9FAU - chains A and F of the 10 polymer chains in the assembly; structure by electron microscopy, 3.10 A resolution.

# Chain A
Name: Gamma-aminobutyric acid receptor subunit beta-3
Organism: Homo sapiens
Reference sequence: P28472 (GBRB3_HUMAN); residues 9-447 here correspond to UniProt positions 34-472 (UniProt number = residue number + 25)
Amino-acid sequence (439 residues; row label = number of the first residue in the row):
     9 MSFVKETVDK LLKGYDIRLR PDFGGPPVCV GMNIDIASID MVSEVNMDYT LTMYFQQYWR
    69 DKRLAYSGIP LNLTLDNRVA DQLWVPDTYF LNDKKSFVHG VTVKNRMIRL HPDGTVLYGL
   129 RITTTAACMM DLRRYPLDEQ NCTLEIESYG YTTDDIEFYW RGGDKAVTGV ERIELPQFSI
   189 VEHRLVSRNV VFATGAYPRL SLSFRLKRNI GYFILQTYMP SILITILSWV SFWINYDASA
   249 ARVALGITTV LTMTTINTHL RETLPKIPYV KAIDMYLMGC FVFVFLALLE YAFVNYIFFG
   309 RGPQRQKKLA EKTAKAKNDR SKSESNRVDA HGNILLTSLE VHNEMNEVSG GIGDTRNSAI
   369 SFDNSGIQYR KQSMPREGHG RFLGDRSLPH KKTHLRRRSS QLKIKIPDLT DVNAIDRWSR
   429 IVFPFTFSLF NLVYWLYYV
Disordered / not traced: 310-418
Disulfides: Cys-136/Cys-150
Covalent attachments: N-acetylglucosamine (NAG) linked to Asn-80
Swiss-Prot annotation at these positions:
  - binding site (benzamidine): Asp-95 to Tyr-97, Glu-155 to Tyr-157, Phe-200
  - binding site (4-aminobutanoate): Tyr-97, Glu-155, Tyr-157, Thr-202
  - binding site (histamine): Tyr-97, Ser-156, Tyr-157, Thr-202
  - glycosylation (N-linked (GlcNAc...) asparagine): Asn-80, Asn-149

# Chain F
Name: Megabody25
Organism: Lama glama
Notes: antibody fragment or engineered binder
Amino-acid sequence (522 residues; row label = number of the first residue in the row):
     1 QVQLVESGGG LVQTKTTTSV IDTTNDAQNL LTQAQTIVNT LKDYCPILIA KSSSSNGGTN
    61 NANTPSWQTA GGGKNSCATF GAEFSAASDM INNAQKIVQE TQQLSANQPK NITQPHNLNL
   121 NSPSSLTALA QKMLKNAQSQ AEILKLANQV ESDFNKLSSG HLKDYIGKCD ASAISSANMT
   181 MQNQKNNWGN GCAGVEETQS LLKTSAADFN NQTPQINQAQ NLANTLIQEL GNNTYEQLSR
   241 LLTNDNGTNS KTSAQAINQA VNNLNERAKT LAGGTTNSPA YQATLLALRS VLGLWNSMGY
   301 AVICGGYTKS PGENNQKDFH YTDENGNGTT INCGGSTNSN GTHSYNGTNT LKADKNVSLS
   361 IEQYEKIHEA YQILSKALKQ AGLAPLNSKG EKLEAHVTTS KYGSLRLSCA ASGHTFNYPI
   421 MGWFRQAPGK EREFVGAISW SGGSTSYADS VKDRFTISRD NAKNTVYLEM NNLKPEDTAV
   481 YYCAAKGRYS GGLYYPTNYD YWGQGTQVTV SSHHHHHHEP EA
Disordered / not traced: 10-402, 511-522
Disulfides: Cys-409/Cys-483

# Chain A / chain F interface
Pairs across the interface (10):
  Val-178(A) / Ser-444(F)
  Glu-179(A) / Ser-439(F)
  Glu-179(A) / Ser-444(F)  hydrogen bond (backbone-side chain)
  Glu-179(A) / Leu-493(F)
  Arg-180(A) / Arg-488(F)  hydrogen bond (side chain-backbone)
  Arg-180(A) / Tyr-489(F)
  Arg-180(A) / Gly-491(F)
  Glu-182(A) / Arg-488(F)  salt bridge
  Ile-188(A) / Gly-443(F)
  Ile-188(A) / Ser-444(F)
Interface residues without a listed pair, chain A (6 interface residues in all): Lys-173
Interface residues without a listed pair, chain F (10 interface residues in all): Pro-419, Ile-420, Tyr-494

# Summary
The interface between chain A and chain F involves 6 residues on one side and 10 on the other; the contacts
include 2 hydrogen bonds and 1 salt bridge. Among the polar pairs are Glu-182(A)/Arg-488(F),
Glu-179(A)/Ser-444(F) and Arg-180(A)/Arg-488(F). Covalently linked N-acetylglucosamine: at Asn-80(A).
Chain A is Gamma-aminobutyric acid receptor subunit beta-3 (Homo sapiens) and chain F is Megabody25 (Lama
glama); the structure, CryoEM structure of human full-length beta3gamma2 GABA(A) receptor in complex with
GARLH4, the TMD of Neuroligin2 ..., was determined by electron microscopy.
